Entry 6HBK (electron microscopy, 3.80 A resolution); this record covers chains g and M of the 33 polymer chains in the assembly.

== Chain g ==
Protein: Echovirus 18 capsid protein 2
From: Echovirus E18
UniProt: Q8V635 (Q8V635_9ENTO); residues 3001-3239 here correspond to UniProt positions 330-568 (UniProt number = residue number - 2671)
Amino-acid sequence (239 residues; each row starts with the number of its first residue):
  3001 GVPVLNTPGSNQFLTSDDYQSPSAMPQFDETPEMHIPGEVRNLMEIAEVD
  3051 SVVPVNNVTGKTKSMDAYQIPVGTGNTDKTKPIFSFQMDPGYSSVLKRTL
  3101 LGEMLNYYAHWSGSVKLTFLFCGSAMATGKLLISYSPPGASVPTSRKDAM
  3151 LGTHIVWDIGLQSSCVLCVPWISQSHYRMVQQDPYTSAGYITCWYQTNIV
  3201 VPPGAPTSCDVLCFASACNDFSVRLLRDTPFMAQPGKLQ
Disordered / not traced: 3074-3077, 3176-3186, 3234-3239
Disulfide bonds: Cys-3168/Cys-3218

== Chain M ==
Protein: Echovirus 18 capsid protein 1
From: Echovirus E18
UniProt: Q8V635 (Q8V635_9ENTO); residues 1001-1287 here correspond to UniProt positions 569-855 (UniProt number = residue number - 432)
Amino-acid sequence (287 residues; each row starts with the number of its first residue):
  1001 GDNQDRTVANTQPSGPSNSTEIPALTAVETGHTSQVDPSDTIQTRHVVNF
  1051 HSRSESTIENFMGRAACVFMDQYKINGEETSTDRFAVWTINIREMAQLRR
  1101 KCEMFTYMRFDIEMTMVITSCQDQGTILDQDMPVLTHQIMYVPPGGPIPA
  1151 KVDGYEWQTSTNPSVFWTEGNAPPRISIPFISVGNAYSSFYDGWSHFTQD
  1201 GTYGYTTLNAMGKLYIRHVNRSSPHQITSTIRVYFKPKHIKAWVPRPPRL
  1251 CPYINKRDVNFVVTEITDSRTSITDTPHPEHSVLATH
Disordered / not traced: 1001-1042, 1123-1131, 1276-1287

== Chain g / chain M interface ==
Contacting residue pairs (24):
  Thr-3007(g) / Ala-1172(M)
  Pro-3008(g) / Pro-1173(M)
  Pro-3008(g) / Arg-1175(M)
  Gly-3009(g) / Pro-1173(M)  hydrogen bond (backbone-backbone)
  Asn-3011(g) / Asn-1171(M)  hydrogen bond (backbone-side chain)
  Gln-3012(g) / Val-1165(M)
  Gln-3012(g) / Pro-1174(M)
  Gln-3012(g) / Arg-1175(M)  hydrogen bond (side chain-backbone)
  Phe-3013(g) / Ser-1164(M)
  Phe-3013(g) / Val-1165(M)
  Phe-3013(g) / Phe-1166(M)  hydrogen bond (backbone-backbone)
  Leu-3014(g) / Ser-1164(M)
  Leu-3014(g) / Val-1165(M)  hydrophobic
  Thr-3015(g) / Ser-1164(M)  hydrogen bond (side chain-backbone)
  Thr-3015(g) / Phe-1166(M)
  Ser-3016(g) / Pro-1163(M)
  His-3110(g) / Val-1183(M)
  Ser-3175(g) / Val-1183(M)
  Leu-3225(g) / Pro-1143(M)  hydrophobic
  Leu-3226(g) / Thr-1161(M)
  Arg-3227(g) / Gly-1145(M)
  Arg-3227(g) / Thr-1161(M)
  Asp-3228(g) / Thr-1159(M)
  Asp-3228(g) / Thr-1161(M)  hydrogen bond (backbone-side chain)
Also at the interface, not in a pair above, chain g (18 interface residues in all): Ser-3010, Ala-3109, Arg-3224
Also at the interface, not in a pair above, chain M (19 interface residues in all): Thr-1115, Pro-1144, Ile-1176, Ile-1181, Ser-1182

== In short ==
Chain g and chain M form an interface of 18 and 19 residues respectively, with 6 hydrogen bonds. Polar pairs
include Asn-3011(g)/Asn-1171(M), Gln-3012(g)/Arg-1175(M) and Thr-3015(g)/Ser-1164(M).
Here chain g is Echovirus 18 capsid protein 2 and chain M is Echovirus 18 capsid protein 1, both from
Echovirus E18. Entry 6HBK (Echovirus 18 Open particle without one pentamer) was determined by electron
microscopy (same publication as 6HBG, 6HBH, 6HBJ, 6HBL and 6HHT).
